5KJN - chain A; structure by X-ray diffraction, 2.72 A resolution.

== Chain A ==
Molecule: N-lysine methyltransferase SMYD2
From: Homo sapiens
Notes: EC 2.1.1.-, 2.1.1.43
Reference sequence: Q9NRG4 (SMYD2_HUMAN); residue numbers follow UniProt; this construct covers 5-433
Sequence (429 residues; each row starts with the number of its first residue):
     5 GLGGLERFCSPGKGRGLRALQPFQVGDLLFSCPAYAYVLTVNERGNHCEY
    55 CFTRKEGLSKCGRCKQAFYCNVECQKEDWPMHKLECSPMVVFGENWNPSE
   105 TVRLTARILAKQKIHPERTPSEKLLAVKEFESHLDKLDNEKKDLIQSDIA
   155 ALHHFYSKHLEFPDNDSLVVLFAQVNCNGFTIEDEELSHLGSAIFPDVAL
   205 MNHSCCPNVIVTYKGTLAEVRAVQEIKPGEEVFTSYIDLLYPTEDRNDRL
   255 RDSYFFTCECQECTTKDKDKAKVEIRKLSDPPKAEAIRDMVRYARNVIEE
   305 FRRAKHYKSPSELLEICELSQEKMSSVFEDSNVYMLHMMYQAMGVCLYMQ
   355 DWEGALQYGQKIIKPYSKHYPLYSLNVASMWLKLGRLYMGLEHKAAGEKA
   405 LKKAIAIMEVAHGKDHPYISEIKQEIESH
Construct notes: engineered mutation Glu-165 (Gly in Q9NRG4)
Swiss-Prot annotation at these positions:
  - zinc finger: Cys-52 to Cys-90 (MYND-type)
  - binding site (S-adenosyl-L-methionine): Lys-17 to Arg-19, His-137, Asn-206, His-207, Tyr-258 to Phe-260
  - binding site (Zn(2+)): Cys-52, Cys-55, Cys-65, Cys-68, Cys-74, Cys-78, His-86, Cys-90
  - modified residue: Ser-283 (Phosphoserine)
  - natural variant: Glu-165 (G165E: this construct carries the variant)
  - mutagenesis: Glu-187 (E187K: Abolishes methyltransferase activity on p53/TP53), Glu-189 (E189K: Strongly reduces methyltransferase activity on p53/TP53), Glu-190 (E190K: Strongly reduces methyltransferase activity on p53/TP53), His-207 (H207A: Abolishes methyltransferase activity), Tyr-240 (Y240F: Abolishes methyltransferase activity), Tyr-245 (Y245F: Strongly reduces methyltransferase activity on p53/TP53), Asp-252 (D252R: Slightly reduces methyltransferase activity on p53/TP53), Arg-253 (R253Q: No effect on methyltransferase activity on p53/TP53), Arg-306 (R306E: No effect on methyltransferase activity on p53/TP53), Tyr-374 (Y374A: Abolishes methyltransferase activity on p53/TP53), Glu-429 (E429K: Reduces methyltransferase activity on p53/TP53), Glu-431 (E431K: Strongly reduces methyltransferase activity on p53/TP53)
Ion coordination: Zn2+ site 1: Cys-52, Cys-55, Cys-74, Cys-78; Zn2+ site 2: Cys-65, Cys-68, His-86, Cys-90; Na+ site 1 near Glu-190 (its only coordinating residue here); Zn2+ site 3: Cys-209, Cys-262, Cys-264, Cys-267; Na+ site 2 near Asp-242 (its only coordinating residue here)
Small-molecule neighbours:
  - 6TL (5-[2-[4-[2-(1H-indol-3-yl)ethyl]piperazin-1-yl]phenyl]-N-(3-pyrrolidin-1-ylpropyl)pyridine-3-carboxamide): Thr-105, Leu-108, Leu-141, Lys-145, Leu-148, Ile-149, Ala-177, Val-179, Asn-180, Cys-181, Asn-182, Gly-183, Phe-184, Thr-185, Ser-196, Ala-203, Tyr-240, Asp-256, Ser-257, Tyr-258, Phe-259
  - S-adenosylmethionine (SAM): Gly-16, Lys-17, Gly-18, Arg-19, Glu-135, His-137, Cys-181, Asn-182, Ala-203, Leu-204, Met-205, Asn-206, His-207, Tyr-240, Tyr-258, Phe-260, Thr-261, Cys-262

== In short ==
Chain A binds S-adenosylmethionine and compound 6TL. The Zn2+ site 1 is built by Cys-52, Cys-55, Cys-74 and
Cys-78. Cys-65, Cys-68, His-86 and Cys-90 coordinate Zn2+ site 2. UniProt lists 9
S-adenosyl-L-methionine-binding residues, 8 Zn2+-binding residues and 12 mutagenesis sites.
Chain A is N-lysine methyltransferase SMYD2 (Homo sapiens); the structure, SMYD2 in complex with AZ506, was
determined by X-ray diffraction, deposited together with 5KJK, 5KJL and 5KJM.
